Entry 6M6I (electron microscopy, 4.05 A resolution (low resolution: residue-level contacts below are approximate; hydrogen-bond / salt-bridge calls are withheld)); this record covers chains A and F of the 17 polymer chains in the assembly.

== Chain A (and F) ==
Name: Major capsid protein
Source organism: Human herpesvirus 2
Notes: chain F of this document is another copy of the same molecule, construct and numbering; everything in this record applies to it too
UniProtKB: P89442 (MCP_HHV2H); residue numbers follow UniProt; this construct covers 1-1374
Chain sequence (1374 residues; row label = number of the first residue in the row):
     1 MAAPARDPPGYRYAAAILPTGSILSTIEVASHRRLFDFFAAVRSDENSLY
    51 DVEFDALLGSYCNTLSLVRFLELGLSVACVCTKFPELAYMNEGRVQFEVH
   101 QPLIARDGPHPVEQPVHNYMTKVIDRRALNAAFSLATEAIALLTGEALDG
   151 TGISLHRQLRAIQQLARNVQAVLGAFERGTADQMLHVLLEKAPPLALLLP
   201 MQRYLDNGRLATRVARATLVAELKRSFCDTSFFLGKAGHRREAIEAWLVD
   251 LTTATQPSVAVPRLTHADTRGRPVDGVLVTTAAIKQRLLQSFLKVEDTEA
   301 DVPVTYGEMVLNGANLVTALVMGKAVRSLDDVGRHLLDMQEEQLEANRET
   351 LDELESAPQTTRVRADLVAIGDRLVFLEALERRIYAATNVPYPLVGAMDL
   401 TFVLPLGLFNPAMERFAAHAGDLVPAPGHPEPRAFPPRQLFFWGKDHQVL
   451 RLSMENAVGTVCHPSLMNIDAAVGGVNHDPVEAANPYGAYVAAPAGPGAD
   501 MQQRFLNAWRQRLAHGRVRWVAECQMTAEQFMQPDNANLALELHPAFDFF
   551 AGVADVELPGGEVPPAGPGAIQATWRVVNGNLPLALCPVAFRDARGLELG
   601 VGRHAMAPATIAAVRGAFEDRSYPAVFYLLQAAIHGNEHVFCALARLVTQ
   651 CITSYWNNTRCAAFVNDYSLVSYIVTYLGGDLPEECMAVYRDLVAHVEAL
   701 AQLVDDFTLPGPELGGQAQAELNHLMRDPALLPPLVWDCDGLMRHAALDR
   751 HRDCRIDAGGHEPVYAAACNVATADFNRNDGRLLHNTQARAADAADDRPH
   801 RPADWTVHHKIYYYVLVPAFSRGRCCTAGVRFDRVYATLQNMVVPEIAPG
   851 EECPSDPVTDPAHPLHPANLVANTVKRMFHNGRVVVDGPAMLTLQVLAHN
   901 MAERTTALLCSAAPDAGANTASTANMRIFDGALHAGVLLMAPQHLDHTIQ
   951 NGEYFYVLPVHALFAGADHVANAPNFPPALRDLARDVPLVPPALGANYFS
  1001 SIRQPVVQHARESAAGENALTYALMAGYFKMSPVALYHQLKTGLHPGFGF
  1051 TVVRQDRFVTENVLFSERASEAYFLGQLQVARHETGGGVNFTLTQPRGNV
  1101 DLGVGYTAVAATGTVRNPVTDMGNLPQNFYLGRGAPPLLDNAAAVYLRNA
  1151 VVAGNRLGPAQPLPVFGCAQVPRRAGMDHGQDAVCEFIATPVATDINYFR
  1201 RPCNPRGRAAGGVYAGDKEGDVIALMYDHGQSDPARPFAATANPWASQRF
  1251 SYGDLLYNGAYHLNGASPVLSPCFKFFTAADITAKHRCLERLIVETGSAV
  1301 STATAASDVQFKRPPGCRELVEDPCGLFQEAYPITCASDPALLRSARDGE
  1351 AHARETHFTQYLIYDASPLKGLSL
Unresolved in the structure: 1-21, 209-211 (chain F: 1-9, 346-359)
Disulfide bonds: Cys-754/Cys-910

== How chain A and chain F interact ==
Pairs across the interface (156):
  Leu-129(A) with Ala-105(F)
  Asn-130(A) with Ala-105(F); Arg-106(F)
  Ala-131(A) with Val-112(F)
  Ala-132(A) with Glu-113(F); Pro-115(F)
  Phe-133(A) with Pro-115(F)
  Ser-134(A) with Pro-115(F); Val-116(F); His-117(F)
  Leu-165(A) with His-100(F)
  Asn-168(A) with His-100(F)
  Val-172(A) with Leu-103(F); His-117(F)
  Ala-175(A) with Leu-103(F); Ile-104(F); Ala-105(F)
  Phe-176(A) with Ala-105(F)
  Arg-178(A) with Pro-102(F); Leu-103(F); Ile-104(F)
  Gly-179(A) with Ile-104(F); Ala-105(F)
  Asp-182(A) with Ile-104(F)
  Gln-183(A) with Asp-107(F)
  Gln-286(A) with Val-249(F); Asp-250(F); Thr-253(F)
  Gln-290(A) with Glu-242(F)
  Ile-384(A) with Ile-104(F)
  Tyr-385(A) with Ile-104(F)
  Ala-386(A) with Gln-256(F)
  Thr-388(A) with Pro-102(F); Gly-208(F)
  Asn-389(A) with Gly-208(F)
  Val-390(A) with Ile-104(F); Arg-106(F); Asn-207(F); Gly-208(F)
  Pro-391(A) with Gly-208(F)
  Tyr-392(A) with Asp-206(F)
  Val-395(A) with Asn-207(F)
  His-419(A) with His-419(F)
  Gly-421(A) with His-419(F); Ala-420(F)
  Leu-423(A) with Phe-416(F)
  Val-424(A) with Phe-416(F); Ala-417(F); Phe-1358(F)
  Pro-425(A) with Arg-415(F); Phe-1358(F)
  Ala-426(A) with Phe-1358(F)
  Pro-427(A) with Phe-1358(F)
  Pro-432(A) with Met-413(F)
  Arg-433(A) with Met-413(F); Phe-416(F)
  Lys-445(A) with Thr-218(F)
  Gln-448(A) with Arg-1201(F); Ala-1235(F)
  Val-449(A) with Asn-1197(F)
  Leu-450(A) with Phe-1238(F)
  Gly-602(A) with Ala-1014(F)
  Glu-638(A) with Leu-945(F); Asp-946(F)
  Ser-672(A) with Leu-945(F)
  Val-675(A) with Ser-622(F)
  Thr-676(A) with Leu-945(F); Asp-946(F)
  Tyr-677(A) with Asp-946(F); His-947(F); Thr-948(F)
  Leu-678(A) with Arg-883(F)
  Gly-679(A) with Ser-622(F)
  Gly-680(A) with Asn-658(F); Arg-883(F)
  Asp-681(A) with Arg-883(F)
  Glu-684(A) with Asn-658(F); Thr-659(F); Arg-660(F)
  Arg-691(A) with Asp-620(F); Ser-622(F); Thr-659(F)
  Glu-698(A) with Arg-621(F)
  Gln-702(A) with Arg-1011(F)
  Asp-705(A) with Arg-985(F)
  Asp-706(A) with Arg-1011(F)
  Leu-709(A) with Cys-524(F)
  Glu-713(A) with Ala-979(F)
  Ala-718(A) with Asp-982(F)
  Ala-789(A) with His-947(F)
  Pro-802(A) with His-944(F); Arg-981(F)
  Ala-803(A) with Arg-981(F)
  Asp-804(A) with Arg-981(F); Arg-985(F)
  Trp-805(A) with Leu-945(F)
  Lys-1041(A) with Glu-529(F)
  Thr-1092(A) with Val-112(F)
  Arg-1116(A) with Arg-203(F)
  Asn-1117(A) with Arg-203(F); Thr-218(F)
  Val-1119(A) with Val-214(F); Thr-218(F)
  Asn-1124(A) with Phe-1238(F)
  Gly-1154(A) with Gln-533(F); Pro-534(F)
  Arg-1156(A) with Pro-1237(F); Phe-1238(F)
  Arg-1173(A) with Arg-213(F); Gly-1216(F); Lys-1218(F); Gln-1231(F)
  Arg-1174(A) with Arg-213(F); Gln-1231(F); Ser-1232(F)
  Ala-1175(A) with Arg-213(F); Ala-1215(F); Gly-1216(F); Asp-1221(F); Leu-1225(F); Gln-1231(F)
  Gly-1176(A) with Arg-213(F); Tyr-1214(F); Leu-1225(F); Pro-1234(F)
  Met-1177(A) with Arg-213(F); Ala-217(F); Tyr-1214(F)
  Asp-1178(A) with Ala-217(F); Ala-221(F); Arg-1201(F); Tyr-1214(F); Pro-1234(F); Ala-1235(F)
  His-1179(A) with Thr-218(F); Ala-221(F); Arg-1201(F); Ala-1235(F)
  Gly-1180(A) with Ala-217(F); Thr-218(F)
  Gln-1181(A) with Val-214(F)
  Ala-1305(A) with Thr-212(F); Val-214(F)
  Ala-1306(A) with Thr-212(F); Val-214(F)
  Ser-1307(A) with Val-214(F)
  Asp-1308(A) with Arg-213(F)
  Asp-1339(A) with Met-413(F)
  Pro-1340(A) with Met-413(F); Glu-414(F)
  Ala-1341(A) with Phe-416(F)
  Arg-1344(A) with Glu-414(F); Phe-416(F); Arg-1200(F); Glu-1355(F)
  Arg-1347(A) with Glu-1355(F)
Also at the interface, not in a pair above, chain A (102 interface residues in all): Leu-65, Arg-127, Ala-128, Glu-381, Asp-422, His-429, Asp-446, Pro-710, Gln-719, Arg-727, Pro-1118, Ala-1153, Asp-1182
Also at the interface, not in a pair above, chain F (90 interface residues in all): Glu-98, Gln-101, Gly-108, Tyr-119, Glu-222, Lys-224, Glu-245, Val-259, Ala-418, Arg-517, Asp-535, Leu-597, Arg-824, Asn-972, Arg-1236, Glu-1350, Thr-1356

== Overview ==
Chain A and chain F form an interface of 102 and 90 residues respectively.
Both chains are Major capsid protein (Human herpesvirus 2). Entry 6M6I (Structure of HSV2 B-capsid portal
vertex) was determined by electron microscopy together with 6M6G and 6M6H from the same study.
